PDB entry 8YON | electron microscopy, 6.73 A resolution (low resolution: residue-level contacts below are approximate; hydrogen-bond / salt-bridge calls are withheld) | chains A and F of the 6 polymer chains in the assembly

[Chain A]
Protein: DNA topoisomerase medium subunit
Source organism: Escherichia phage T4
Notes: EC 5.6.2.2
UniProtKB: P07065 (TOP5_BPT4); numbering as in UniProt (aligned over 1-442)
Sequence (452 residues; each row starts with the number of its first residue):
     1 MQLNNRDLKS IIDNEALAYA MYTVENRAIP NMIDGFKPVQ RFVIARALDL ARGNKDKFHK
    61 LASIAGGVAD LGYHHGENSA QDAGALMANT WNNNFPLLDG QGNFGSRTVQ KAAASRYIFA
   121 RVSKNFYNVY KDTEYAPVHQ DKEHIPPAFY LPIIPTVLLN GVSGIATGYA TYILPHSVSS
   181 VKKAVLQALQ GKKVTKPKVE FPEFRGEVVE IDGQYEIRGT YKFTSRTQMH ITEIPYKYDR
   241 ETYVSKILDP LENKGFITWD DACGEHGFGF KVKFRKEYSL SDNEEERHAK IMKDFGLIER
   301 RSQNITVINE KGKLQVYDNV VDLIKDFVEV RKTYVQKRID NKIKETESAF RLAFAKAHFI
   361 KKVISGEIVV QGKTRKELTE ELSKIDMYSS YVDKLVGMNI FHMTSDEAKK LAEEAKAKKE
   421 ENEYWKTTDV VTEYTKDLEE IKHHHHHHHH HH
Not modelled in the structure: 442-452
Sequence notes: expression tag (443-452)
Curated features (UniProtKB/Swiss-Prot):
  - active site: Tyr117 (O-(5'-phospho-DNA)-tyrosine intermediate)

[Chain F]
Molecule: 52-nt DNA strand
Sequence (52 nucleotides; each row starts with the number of its first residue):
     1 ATATATATAT ATATGTGTAT ATATACACAC ATACATATAC ATATATATGC AT
Not modelled in the structure: 51-52

[Chain A / chain F interface]
Pairs across the interface - 15 pairs, chain A then chain F:
  Asn26(A) - DG17(F)
  Arg27(A) - DT16(F)
  Arg27(A) - DG17(F)
  Arg27(A) - DT18(F)
  Val39(A) - DG17(F)
  His75(A) - DT18(F)
  Gly76(A) - DT18(F)
  Ser79(A) - DG17(F)
  Ala83(A) - DT16(F)
  Leu86(A) - DG15(F)
  Leu86(A) - DT16(F)
  Gln110(A) - DT14(F)
  Ile165(A) - DG15(F)
  Lys246(A) - DT12(F)
  Lys246(A) - DA13(F)
Also at the interface, not in a pair above, chain A (13 interface residues in all): Asp82, Thr242

[In short]
13 residues of chain A and 7 residues of chain F are in contact. Curated annotation (UniProt) lists
active-site residue Tyr117(A) on chain A.
Here chain A is DNA topoisomerase medium subunit (Escherichia phage T4) and chain F is a 52-nt DNA strand.
Entry 8YON (structure of phage T6 full-length topoisomerase II bound with DNA) was determined by electron
microscopy together with 8YLU, 8YO3, 8YO4, 8YO5, 8YO7 and 8YOD from the same study.
